Entry 2O4A (X-ray diffraction, 1.75 A resolution); this record covers chains C and A of the 3 polymer chains in the assembly.

[Chain C]
Molecule: 12-nt DNA strand
Sequence (12 nucleotides; row label = number of the first residue in the row):
     1 GCATATATTAGC

[Chain A]
Name: DNA-binding protein SATB1
Source organism: Homo sapiens
Notes: fragment: N-terminal CUT domain (residues 368-452)
UniProtKB: Q01826 (SATB1_HUMAN); numbering as in UniProt (aligned over 368-452)
Amino-acid sequence (93 residues; row label = number of the first residue in the row):
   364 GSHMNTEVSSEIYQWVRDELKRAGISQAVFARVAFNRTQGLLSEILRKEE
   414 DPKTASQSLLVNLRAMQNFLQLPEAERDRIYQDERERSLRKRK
Unresolved in the structure: 364-369, 454-456
Sequence notes: cloning artifact (364-367, 453-456)
Curated features (UniProtKB/Swiss-Prot):
  - binding site (DNA): Gln390, Arg400 to Arg410, Asn425
  - natural variant: Gln402 (Q402R: In DHDBV), Glu407 (E407G: In DHDBV; E407Q: In DHDBV), Glu413 (E413K: In DHDBV), Gln420 (Q420R: In DHDBV)
  - mutagenesis: Ser373 (S373A: Slightly reduced MAR-DNA-binding), Arg380 (R380N: Reduced MAR-DNA-binding), Lys384 (K384N: Impaired MAR-DNA-binding), Arg395 (R395N: Reduced MAR-DNA-binding), Gln402 (Q402A: Impaired MAR-DNA-binding), Gly403 (G403A: Impaired MAR-DNA-binding), Ser406 (S406A: Impaired MAR-DNA-binding), Arg410 (R410N: Impaired MAR-DNA-binding), Lys411 (K411R: Normal sumoylation), Lys416 (K416N: Impaired MAR-DNA-binding), Arg427 (R427N: Reduced MAR-DNA-binding), Arg442 (R442N: Reduced MAR-DNA-binding), 1 further mutagenesis entry in UniProt
From the paper describing this entry:
  - mutagenesis - Q402A (50-fold), G403A (10-fold): decreased binding to the 12-nt DNA strand
  - mutagenesis - S406A (10-fold): decreased binding to the 12-nt DNA strand (citing earlier work)

[Chain C / chain A interface]
Residue-residue contacts (11):
  DA5(C) with Ser389(A), phosphate contact
  DT6(C) with Ser389(A), phosphate contact; Gln390(A), hydrogen bond to the phosphate; Gln402(A), base contact
  DA7(C) with Gln390(A), hydrogen bond to the phosphate; Gln402(A), hydrogen bond to the base; Ser406(A), hydrogen bond to the phosphate
  DT8(C) with Gly403(A), base contact; Ser406(A), base contact; Arg410(A), phosphate contact
  DT9(C) with Glu407(A), base contact
Other interface residues (no listed pair), chain A (8 interface residues in all): Ala391

[Overview]
5 residues of chain C and 8 residues of chain A are in contact; the contacts include 4 hydrogen bonds. Polar
pairs include DA7(C)-Gln402(A), DT6(C)-Gln390(A) and DA7(C)-Gln390(A). The paper reports that Q402A, G403A and
S406A of chain A reduce binding to the 12-nt DNA strand.
Chain C is a 12-nt DNA strand and chain A is DNA-binding protein SATB1 (Homo sapiens); the structure, Crystal
Structure of the N-terminal CUT Domain of SATB1 Bound to Matrix Attachment Region DNA, was determined by X-ray
diffraction, deposited together with 2O49.
